PDB entry 6PB5 | electron microscopy, 4.52 A resolution (low resolution: residue-level contacts below are approximate; hydrogen-bond / salt-bridge calls are withheld) | chains F and 1 of the 10 polymer chains in the assembly

[Chain F]
Protein: RNA polymerase sigma factor RpoD
Source organism: Escherichia coli
UniProtKB: P00579 (RPOD_ECOLI); numbering as in UniProt (aligned over 1-613)
Sequence (628 residues; numbered -14 to 613; the number before each row is that of its first residue; numbers below 1 keep their minus sign (Met-14 is residue -14)):
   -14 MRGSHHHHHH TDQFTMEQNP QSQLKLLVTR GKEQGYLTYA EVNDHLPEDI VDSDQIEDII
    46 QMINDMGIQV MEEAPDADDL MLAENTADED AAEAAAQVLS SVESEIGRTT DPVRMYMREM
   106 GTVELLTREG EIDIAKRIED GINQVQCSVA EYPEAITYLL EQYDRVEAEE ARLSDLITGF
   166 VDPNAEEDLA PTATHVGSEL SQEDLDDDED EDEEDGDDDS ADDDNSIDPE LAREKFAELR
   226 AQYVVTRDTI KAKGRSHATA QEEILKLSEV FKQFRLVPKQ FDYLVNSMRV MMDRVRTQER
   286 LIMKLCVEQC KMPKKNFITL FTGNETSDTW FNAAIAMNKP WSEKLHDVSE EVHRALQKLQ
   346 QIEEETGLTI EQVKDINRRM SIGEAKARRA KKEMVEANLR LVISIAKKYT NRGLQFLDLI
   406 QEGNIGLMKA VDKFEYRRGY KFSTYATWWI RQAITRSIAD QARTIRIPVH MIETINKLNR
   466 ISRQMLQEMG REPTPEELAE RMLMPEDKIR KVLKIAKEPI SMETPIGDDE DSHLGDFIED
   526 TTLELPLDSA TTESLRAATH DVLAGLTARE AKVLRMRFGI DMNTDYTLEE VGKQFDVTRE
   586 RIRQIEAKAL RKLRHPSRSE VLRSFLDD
Disordered / not traced: -14 to 93, 172-209
Differences from the reference sequence: expression tag (-14 to 0)
Swiss-Prot annotation at these positions:
  - DNA-binding region: Leu573 to Ala592 (H-T-H motif)
  - region: Arg584 to Arg599 (Interaction with anti-sigma factors)
  - motif: Asp403 to Gln406 (Interaction with polymerase core subunit RpoC)
  - site: Arg562 (Interaction with anti-sigma factors)

[Chain 1]
Molecule: Synthetic nontemplate strand DNA
Sequence (78 nucleotides; numbered 13 to 90; the number before each row is that of its first residue):
    13 CTTTTTTGCC TAAAATGTGA TCTAGATCAC ATTTTTCGCA TCTTTTTTAT GCTATAATGT
    73 GTGCAGTCTG ACGCGGCG

[Interface between chain F and chain 1]
Pairs across the interface (45; chain F residue first):
  Arg99(F) - DT72(1)
  Met102(F) - DG71(1)
  Met102(F) - DT72(1)
  Arg103(F) - DG71(1)
  Met105(F) - DG71(1)
  Gly106(F) - DG71(1)
  Leu110(F) - DT70(1)
  Ala382(F) - DT70(1)
  Asn383(F) - DT70(1)
  Arg385(F) - DT70(1)
  Arg385(F) - DG71(1)
  Leu386(F) - DT70(1)
  Ser389(F) - DT70(1)
  Ser389(F) - DG71(1)
  Lys418(F) - DC64(1)
  Phe419(F) - DA66(1)
  Glu420(F) - DA66(1)
  Arg423(F) - DA66(1)
  Tyr425(F) - DA66(1)
  Tyr425(F) - DA68(1)
  Lys426(F) - DA68(1)
  Lys426(F) - DA69(1)
  Ser428(F) - DA69(1)
  Ser428(F) - DT70(1)
  Thr429(F) - DA66(1)
  Thr429(F) - DT67(1)
  Thr429(F) - DA68(1)
  Thr429(F) - DA69(1)
  Tyr430(F) - DA66(1)
  Thr432(F) - DA69(1)
  Trp433(F) - DT65(1)
  Trp433(F) - DA66(1)
  Trp433(F) - DT67(1)
  Trp434(F) - DC64(1)
  Trp434(F) - DT65(1)
  Gln437(F) - DC64(1)
  Gln437(F) - DT65(1)
  Arg441(F) - DT62(1)
  Arg441(F) - DG63(1)
  Arg441(F) - DC64(1)
  Arg451(F) - DA61(1)
  Pro453(F) - DT60(1)
  His455(F) - DT60(1)
  His455(F) - DA61(1)
  Met456(F) - DT60(1)
Other interface residues (no listed pair), chain F (31 interface residues in all): Leu384, Val454
Other interface residues (no listed pair), chain 1 (14 interface residues in all): DT59

[Summary]
31 residues of chain F and 14 residues of chain 1 are in contact.
Chain F is RNA polymerase sigma factor RpoD (Escherichia coli) and chain 1 is Synthetic nontemplate strand
DNA; the structure, The E. coli class-II CAP-dependent transcription activation complex at the state 1
architecture, was determined by electron microscopy (same publication as 6PB4 and 6PB6).
